PDB entry 6QCM | electron microscopy, 4.21 A resolution (low resolution: residue-level contacts below are approximate; hydrogen-bond / salt-bridge calls are withheld) | chains GB and IB of the 60 polymer chains in the assembly

== Chain GB (and IB) ==
Molecule: RsbR protein
From: Listeria monocytogenes EGD-e
Notes: chain IB of this document is another copy of the same molecule, construct and numbering; everything in this record applies to it too
UniProt: Q8Y8K9 (Q8Y8K9_LISMO); numbering as in UniProt (aligned over 147-275)
Sequence (129 residues; numbered 147 to 275; the number before each row is that of its first residue):
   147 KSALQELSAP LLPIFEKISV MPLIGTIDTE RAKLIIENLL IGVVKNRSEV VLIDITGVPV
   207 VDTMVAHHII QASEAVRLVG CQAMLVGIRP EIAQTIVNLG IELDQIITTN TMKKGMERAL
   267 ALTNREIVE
Unresolved in the structure: 238-250
From the paper describing this entry:
  - post-translational modification sites: T175, T209 (citing earlier work)
  - mutagenesis - T175A/T209A, Q217L/E220L/T254A/R264L: abolished growth

== Chain GB / chain IB interface ==
Residue-residue contacts (31):
  S148(GB) with S148(IB)
  L150(GB) with S165(IB)
  E152(GB) with E152(IB); K163(IB)
  S154(GB) with M258(IB)
  A155(GB) with K259(IB)
  L157(GB) with K259(IB); M262(IB)
  F161(GB) with F161(IB); K163(IB)
  K163(GB) with E152(IB); L153(IB); S154(IB)
  S165(GB) with Q151(IB)
  V166(GB) with L150(IB)
  M258(GB) with A155(IB); P156(IB)
  K259(GB) with P156(IB)
  M262(GB) with P156(IB)
  N270(GB) with E275(IB)
  R271(GB) with E275(IB)
  E272(GB) with I273(IB); V274(IB); E275(IB)
  I273(GB) with R271(IB); I273(IB)
  V274(GB) with R271(IB); E272(IB); V274(IB)
  E275(GB) with N270(IB); R271(IB)
Also at the interface, not in a pair above, chain GB (20 interface residues in all): L266
Also at the interface, not in a pair above, chain IB (22 interface residues in all): L157, V166

== Summary ==
20 residues of chain GB face 22 of chain IB across their interface. The paper reports that T175A/T209A and
Q217L/E220L/T254A/R264L of chain GB abolish growth; modification sites T175(GB) and T209(GB).
Chain GB and chain IB are both RsbR protein (Listeria monocytogenes EGD-e); the structure, Cryo em structure
of the Listeria stressosome, was determined by electron microscopy.
